Entry 8AC3 (electron microscopy, 2.80 A resolution); this record covers chains L and M of the 20 polymer chains in the assembly.

# Chain L
Name: YALI0A14806p
From: Yarrowia lipolytica
UniProt: Q6CGY9 (Q6CGY9_YARLI); residues 1-474 here = UniProt positions 1-474
Chain sequence (474 residues; each row starts with the number of its first residue):
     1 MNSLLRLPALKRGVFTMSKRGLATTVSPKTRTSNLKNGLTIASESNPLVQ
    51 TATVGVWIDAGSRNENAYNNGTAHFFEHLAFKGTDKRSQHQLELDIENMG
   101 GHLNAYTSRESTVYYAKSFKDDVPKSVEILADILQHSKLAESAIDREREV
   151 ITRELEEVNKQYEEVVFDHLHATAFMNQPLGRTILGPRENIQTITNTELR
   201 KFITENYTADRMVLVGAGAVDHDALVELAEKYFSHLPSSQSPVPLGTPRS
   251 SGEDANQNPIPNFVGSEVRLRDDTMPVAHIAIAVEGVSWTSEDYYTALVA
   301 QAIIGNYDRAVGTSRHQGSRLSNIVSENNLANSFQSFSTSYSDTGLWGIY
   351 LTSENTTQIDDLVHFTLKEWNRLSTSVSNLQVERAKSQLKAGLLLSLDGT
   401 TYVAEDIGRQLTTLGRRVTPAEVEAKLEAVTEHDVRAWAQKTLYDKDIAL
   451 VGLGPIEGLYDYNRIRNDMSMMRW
Disordered / not traced: 1-25, 249-259
Small-molecule neighbours:
  - 1,2-diacyl-sn-glycero-3-phosphocholine (PC1): Asp-445, Ser-470, Met-472
  - 1,2-dimyristoyl-sn-glycero-3-phosphate (XP4): Arg-372, Ser-376, Arg-473

# Chain M
Name: Cytochrome b-c1 complex subunit 2, mitochondrial
From: Yarrowia lipolytica
UniProt: Q6C2E3 (QCR2_YARLI); residue numbers follow UniProt; this construct covers 1-417
Chain sequence (417 residues; numbered 1 to 417; the number before each row is that of its first residue):
     1 MTRGVPRLAVAARHFSTAEAAGVKVAAQDGQSPISDLSVVLRGGSRYATV
    51 PGVSHILEKFAFQNTVPKSALRFVRELELFGGKLYTHTTREHIVLRTQFL
   101 KQDLPYFVDAFANVLKETKFQQFELTERVAPVAELDLLKRESDPAFTALE
   151 AAHEVAFRTGLGNSVYAQGYSPVTLEDVKEFARQVYAKQNVAVVGNNVVP
   201 ADLQQLVGTAFADLQEGSKVTQAGTTTLHGGEARVRTSTGNALTIALPIA
   251 EPKPVYHALASFLGGPASMPWSVGASPLAQATVGTHTSVKATYHNYGDAG
   301 LFAITIKGDSPAEISQVAHKAVQALKDTGAEVTEEQAARAYAKSKFAAAE
   351 AFENPDSSASVIGMELLSGVSRIAPENVQKFTPAELSEAAAQLSASAKPV
   401 VAAVGQVHALPFADELF
Disordered / not traced: 1-14, 417

# Chain L / chain M interface
Contacting residue pairs - 77 pairs, chain L then chain M:
  Val-26(L) / Gln-31(M)
  Ser-27(L) / Gln-31(M)
  Pro-28(L) / Gln-31(M)
  Leu-48(L) / Gln-28(M)
  Leu-48(L) / Asp-29(M)
  Leu-48(L) / Gly-30(M)
  Val-49(L) / Glu-353(M)
  Gln-50(L) / Glu-353(M)
  Gln-50(L) / Pro-375(M)
  Gln-50(L) / Glu-376(M)
  Thr-51(L) / Phe-346(M)
  Thr-51(L) / Ala-349(M)
  Thr-51(L) / Glu-353(M)
  His-74(L) / Trp-271(M)
  Glu-77(L) / Trp-271(M)  hydrogen bond
  His-78(L) / Trp-271(M)
  Phe-81(L) / Met-269(M)
  Phe-81(L) / Pro-270(M)
  Lys-82(L) / Trp-271(M)  hydrogen bond (side chain-backbone)
  Glu-93(L) / Met-269(M)
  Glu-93(L) / Ser-272(M)
  Glu-93(L) / Val-273(M)
  Leu-94(L) / Glu-335(M)
  Leu-94(L) / Arg-339(M)
  Ile-96(L) / Ser-268(M)
  Ile-96(L) / Met-269(M)  hydrophobic
  Glu-97(L) / Ser-268(M)  hydrogen bond
  Glu-97(L) / Ala-275(M)  hydrogen bond (side chain-backbone)
  Glu-97(L) / Arg-339(M)
  Glu-97(L) / Lys-343(M)  salt bridge
  Asn-98(L) / Glu-335(M)  hydrogen bond
  Asn-98(L) / Arg-339(M)
  Asn-98(L) / Ala-342(M)
  Met-99(L) / Ala-342(M)
  Gly-100(L) / Ala-342(M)
  Gly-100(L) / Phe-346(M)
  Gly-101(L) / Ser-268(M)
  Gly-101(L) / Phe-346(M)
  His-102(L) / Ser-268(M)
  His-102(L) / Phe-346(M)
  Leu-103(L) / Ser-268(M)  hydrogen bond (backbone-backbone)
  Leu-103(L) / Met-269(M)
  Leu-103(L) / Pro-270(M)
  Asn-104(L) / Pro-270(M)
  Ala-105(L) / Pro-270(M)
  Lys-117(L) / Phe-346(M)
  Ser-118(L) / Phe-346(M)
  Phe-119(L) / Lys-345(M)
  Phe-119(L) / Ala-349(M)  hydrophobic
  Arg-153(L) / His-286(M)
  Glu-154(L) / Trp-271(M)
  Thr-313(L) / Val-74(M)
  Thr-313(L) / Leu-84(M)
  Arg-315(L) / Glu-127(M)
  Arg-315(L) / Arg-128(M)
  His-316(L) / Ala-70(M)
  His-316(L) / Leu-71(M)
  His-316(L) / Val-74(M)
  His-316(L) / Arg-75(M)  hydrogen bond (backbone-side chain)
  His-316(L) / Arg-128(M)
  Gln-317(L) / Arg-75(M)
  Gln-317(L) / Glu-78(M)
  Gly-318(L) / Arg-75(M)
  Gly-318(L) / Glu-78(M)  hydrogen bond (backbone-side chain)
  Ser-387(L) / Leu-79(M)
  Gln-388(L) / Glu-78(M)
  Lys-390(L) / Leu-100(M)
  Ala-391(L) / Phe-80(M)
  Ala-391(L) / Gly-81(M)
  Ala-391(L) / Leu-100(M)  hydrophobic
  Leu-394(L) / Ile-34(M)
  Leu-395(L) / Ile-34(M)  hydrophobic
  Leu-395(L) / Gly-81(M)
  Leu-395(L) / Lys-83(M)
  Leu-395(L) / Gln-98(M)
  Leu-397(L) / Ile-34(M)
  Asp-398(L) / Gln-98(M)  hydrogen bond
Also at the interface, not in a pair above, chain L (49 interface residues in all): Leu-92, Glu-147, Arg-309, Ala-310, Gly-312, Asn-323, Arg-384
Also at the interface, not in a pair above, chain M (46 interface residues in all): Ser-32, Pro-33, Phe-99, Val-132, Leu-135, Pro-266, Gly-274, Ser-276, Gln-280

# In short
Chain L and chain M form an interface of 49 and 46 residues respectively, with 9 hydrogen bonds and 1 salt
bridge. Among the polar pairs are Glu-97(L)/Lys-343(M), Glu-77(L)/Trp-271(M) and Lys-82(L)/Trp-271(M). Chain L
binds 1,2-diacyl-sn-glycero-3-phosphocholine and 1,2-dimyristoyl-sn-glycero-3-phosphate.
Here chain L is YALI0A14806p and chain M is Cytochrome b-c1 complex subunit 2, mitochondrial, both from
Yarrowia lipolytica. Entry 8AC3 (Complex III2 from Yarrowia lipolytica, apo, int-position) was determined by
electron microscopy, deposited together with 8AB6, 8AB7, 8AB8, 8AB9, 8ABA, 8ABB and 11 further entries.
